Entry 6DZK (electron microscopy, 3.60 A resolution); this record covers chains A and P of the 23 polymer chains in the assembly.

# Chain A
Molecule: 16S rRNA
Organism: Mycobacterium smegmatis str. MC2 155
Sequence (1511 nucleotides; numbered 7 to 1517; the number before each row is that of its first residue):
     7 UUUGGAGAGUUUGAUCCUGGCUCAGGACGAACGCUGGCGGCGUGCUUAAC
    57 ACAUGCAAGUCGAACGGAAAGGCCCUUUCGGGGGUACUCGAGUGGCGAAC
   107 GGGUGAGUAACACGUGGGUGAUCUGCCCUGCACUUUGGGAUAAGCCUGGG
   157 AAACUGGGUCUAAUACCGAAUACACCCUGCUGGUCGCAUGGCCUGGUAGG
   207 GGAAAGCUUUUGCGGUGUGGGAUGGGCCCGCGGCCUAUCAGCUUGUUGGU
   257 GGGGUGAUGGCCUACCAAGGCGACGACGGGUAGCCGGCCUGAGAGGGUGA
   307 CCGGCCACACUGGGACUGAGAUACGGCCCAGACUCCUACGGGAGGCAGCA
   357 GUGGGGAAUAUUGCACAAUGGGCGCAAGCCUGAUGCAGCGACGCCGCGUG
   407 AGGGAUGACGGCCUUCGGGUUGUAAACCUCUUUCAGCACAGACGAAGCGC
   457 AAGUGACGGUAUGUGCAGAAGAAGGACCGGCCAACUACGUGCCAGCAGCC
   507 GCGGUAAUACGUAGGGUCCGAGCGUUGUCCGGAAUUACUGGGCGUAAAGA
   557 GCUCGUAGGUGGUUUGUCGCGUUGUUCGUGAAAACUCACAGCUUAACUGU
   607 GGGCGUGCGGGCGAUACGGGCAGACUAGAGUACUGCAGGGGAGACUGGAA
   657 UUCCUGGUGUAGCGGUGGAAUGCGCAGAUAUCAGGAGGAACACCGGUGGC
   707 GAAGGCGGGUCUCUGGGCAGUAACUGACGCUGAGGAGCGAAAGCGUGGGG
   757 AGCGAACAGGAUUAGAUACCCUGGUAGUCCACGCCGUAAACGGUGGGUAC
   807 UAGGUGUGGGUUUCCUUCCUUGGGAUCCGUGCCGUAGCUAACGCAUUAAG
   857 UACCCCGCCUGGGGAGUACGGCCGCAAGGCUAAAACUCAAAGGAAUUGAC
   907 GGGGGCCCGCACAAGCGGCGGAGCAUGUGGAUUAAUUCGAUGCAACGCGA
   957 AGAACCUUACCUGGGUUUGACAUGCACAGGACGCCGGCAGAGAUGUCGGU
  1007 UCCCUUGUGGCCUGUGUGCAGGUGGUGCAUGGCUGUCGUCAGCUCGUGUC
  1057 GUGAGAUGUUGGGUUAAGUCCCGCAACGAGCGCAACCCUUGUCUCAUGUU
  1107 GCCAGCACGUUAUGGUGGGGACUCGUGAGAGACUGCCGGGGUCAACUCGG
  1157 AGGAAGGUGGGGAUGACGUCAAGUCAUCAUGCCCCUUAUGUCCAGGGCUU
  1207 CACACAUGCUACAAUGGCCGGUACAAAGGGCUGCGAUGCCGUGAGGUGGA
  1257 GCGAAUCCUUUCAAAGCCGGUCUCAGUUCGGAUCGGGGUCUGCAACUCGA
  1307 CCCCGUGAAGUCGGAGUCGCUAGUAAUCGCAGAUCAGCAACGCUGCGGUG
  1357 AAUACGUUCCCGGGCCUUGUACACACCGCCCGUCACGUCAUGAAAGUCGG
  1407 UAACACCCGAAGCCGGUGGCCUAACCCUUGUGGAGGGAGCCGUCGAAGGU
  1457 GGGAUCGGCGAUUGGGACGAAGUCGUAACAAGGUAGCCGUACCGGAAGGU
  1507 GCGGCUGGAUC

# Chain P
Protein: 30S ribosomal protein S16
Organism: Mycobacterium smegmatis (strain ATCC 700084 / mc(2)155)
Reference sequence: A0QV37 (RS16_MYCS2); residue numbers follow UniProt; this construct covers 1-156
Chain sequence (156 residues; numbered 1 to 156; the number before each row is that of its first residue):
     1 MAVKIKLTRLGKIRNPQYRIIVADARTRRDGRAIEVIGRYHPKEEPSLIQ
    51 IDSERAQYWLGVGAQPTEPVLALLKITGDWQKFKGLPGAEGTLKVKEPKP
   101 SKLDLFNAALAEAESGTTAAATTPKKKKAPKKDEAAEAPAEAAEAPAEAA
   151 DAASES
Unresolved in the structure: 1, 115-156

# Interface between chain A and chain P
Contacting residue pairs (70):
  C47(A) - Lys12(P)  phosphate contact
  C47(A) - Ile13(P)  phosphate contact
  C47(A) - Arg14(P)  salt bridge to the phosphate
  G48(A) - Lys12(P)  phosphate contact
  G48(A) - Ile13(P)  hydrogen bond to the phosphate
  C106(A) - Arg26(P)  hydrogen bond to the sugar
  G107(A) - Arg28(P)  salt bridge to the phosphate
  G108(A) - Arg28(P)  salt bridge to the phosphate
  G131(A) - Ala2(P)  base contact
  G131(A) - Arg26(P)  base contact
  C132(A) - Ala2(P)  hydrogen bond to the base
  C133(A) - Gly63(P)  hydrogen bond to the sugar
  C133(A) - Ala64(P)  sugar contact
  C133(A) - Gln65(P)  hydrogen bond to the sugar
  C134(A) - Gly61(P)  hydrogen bond to the sugar
  C134(A) - Gly63(P)  sugar contact
  G227(A) - Val62(P)  hydrogen bond to the base
  A228(A) - Trp59(P)  sugar contact
  A228(A) - Val62(P)  sugar contact
  U229(A) - Asp24(P)  sugar contact
  U229(A) - Ile34(P)  phosphate contact
  G230(A) - Arg26(P)  sugar contact
  G309(A) - Asp30(P)  sugar contact
  G310(A) - Arg28(P)  salt bridge to the phosphate
  G310(A) - Gly31(P)  phosphate contact
  A374(A) - Tyr18(P)  sugar contact
  U375(A) - Leu7(P)  hydrogen bond to the sugar
  U375(A) - Arg29(P)  hydrogen bond to the base
  U375(A) - Pro69(P)  phosphate contact
  G376(A) - Lys6(P)  phosphate contact
  G376(A) - Leu7(P)  sugar contact
  G376(A) - Arg29(P)  sugar contact
  G376(A) - Thr67(P)  phosphate contact
  G376(A) - Pro69(P)  phosphate contact
  G377(A) - Lys4(P)  phosphate contact
  G377(A) - Ala25(P)  sugar contact
  G377(A) - Thr67(P)  hydrogen bond to the phosphate
  G378(A) - Ala25(P)  phosphate contact
  U390(A) - Arg29(P)  hydrogen bond to the phosphate
  G391(A) - Arg9(P)  hydrogen bond to the phosphate
  G391(A) - Arg29(P)  salt bridge to the phosphate
  C392(A) - Arg9(P)  salt bridge to the phosphate
  C392(A) - Ile13(P)  phosphate contact
  C392(A) - Arg14(P)  phosphate contact
  A393(A) - Ile13(P)  phosphate contact
  A393(A) - Arg14(P)  salt bridge to the phosphate
  C449(A) - Lys43(P)  hydrogen bond to the base
  C449(A) - Glu45(P)  sugar contact
  G450(A) - Pro42(P)  sugar contact
  A452(A) - Pro46(P)  base contact
  A452(A) - Ser47(P)  base contact
  A452(A) - Ile49(P)  base contact
  A452(A) - Ile76(P)  sugar contact
  A452(A) - Leu93(P)  base contact
  A452(A) - Lys94(P)  base contact
  C454(A) - Glu68(P)  sugar contact
  C463(A) - Arg14(P)  sugar contact
  A587(A) - Arg32(P)  base contact
  A588(A) - Arg19(P)  hydrogen bond to the sugar
  A589(A) - Arg19(P)  salt bridge to the phosphate
  G597(A) - Lys99(P)  salt bridge to the phosphate
  C598(A) - Lys12(P)  hydrogen bond to the base
  A602(A) - Lys12(P)  base contact
  C603(A) - Lys12(P)  hydrogen bond to the base
  U604(A) - Gly11(P)  sugar contact
  U604(A) - Gln17(P)  hydrogen bond to the sugar
  G605(A) - Gln17(P)  sugar contact
  G605(A) - His41(P)  sugar contact
  U606(A) - Arg19(P)  salt bridge to the phosphate
  U606(A) - Arg39(P)  sugar contact
Also at the interface, not in a pair above, chain A (45 interface residues in all): A325, A383, G453, G455, A596, G607
Also at the interface, not in a pair above, chain P (52 interface residues in all): Val3, Leu10, Asn15, Pro16, Thr27, Tyr58, Leu60, Ala72, Thr92, Lys102

# Summary
Chain A and chain P form an interface of 45 and 52 residues respectively; the contacts include 17 hydrogen
bonds and 10 salt bridges. Polar pairs include C132(A)-Ala2(P), G227(A)-Val62(P) and U375(A)-Arg29(P).
Here chain A is 16S rRNA (Mycobacterium smegmatis str. MC2 155) and chain P is 30S ribosomal protein S16
(Mycobacterium smegmatis (strain ATCC 700084 / mc(2)155)). Entry 6DZK (Cryo-EM Structure of Mycobacterium
smegmatis C(minus) 30S ribosomal subunit with MPY) was determined by electron microscopy, deposited together
with 6DZP and 6DZI.
